Entry 8R7K (electron microscopy, 3.50 A resolution); this record covers chains B and H of the 4 polymer chains in the assembly.

[Chain B]
Protein: PCI domain-containing protein 2
Organism: Homo sapiens
UniProt: Q5JVF3 (PCID2_HUMAN); residues 1-399 here = UniProt positions 1-399
Amino-acid sequence (399 residues; row label = number of the first residue in the row):
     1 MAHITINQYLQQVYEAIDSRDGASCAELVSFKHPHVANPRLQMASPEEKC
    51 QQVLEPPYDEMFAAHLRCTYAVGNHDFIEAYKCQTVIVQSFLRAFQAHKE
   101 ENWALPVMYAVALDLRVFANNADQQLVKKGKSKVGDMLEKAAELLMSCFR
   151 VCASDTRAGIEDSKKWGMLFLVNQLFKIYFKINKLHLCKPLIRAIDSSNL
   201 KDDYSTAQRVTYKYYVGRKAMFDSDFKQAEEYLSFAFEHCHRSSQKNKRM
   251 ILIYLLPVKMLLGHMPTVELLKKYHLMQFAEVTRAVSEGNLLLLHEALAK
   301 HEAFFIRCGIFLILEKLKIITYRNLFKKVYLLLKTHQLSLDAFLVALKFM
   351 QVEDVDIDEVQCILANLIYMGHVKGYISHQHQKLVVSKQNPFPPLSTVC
Not modelled in the structure: 1-4, 36-45, 126-134, 157-159, 289-291, 396-399
Reported in the primary citation:
  - mutagenesis - K374D/K388D: abolished growth

[Chain H]
Protein: Spliceosome RNA helicase DDX39B
Organism: Homo sapiens
Notes: EC 3.6.4.13
UniProt: Q13838 (DX39B_HUMAN); numbering as in UniProt (aligned over 1-428)
Amino-acid sequence (428 residues; each row starts with the number of its first residue):
     1 MAENDVDNELLDYEDDEVETAAGGDGAEAPAKKDVKGSYVSIHSSGFRDF
    51 LLKPELLRAIVDCGFEHPSEVQHECIPQAILGMDVLCQAKSGMGKTAVFV
   101 LATLQQLEPVTGQVSVLVMCHTRELAFQISKEYERFSKYMPNVKVAVFFG
   151 GLSIKKDEEVLKKNCPHIVVGTPGRILALARNKSLNLKHIKHFILDECDK
   201 MLEQLDMRRDVQEIFRMTPHEKQVMMFSATLSKEIRPVCRKFMQDPMEIF
   251 VDDETKLTLHGLQQYYVKLKDNEKNRKLFDLLDVLEFNQVVIFVKSVQRC
   301 IALAQLLVEQNFPAIAIHRGMPQEERLSRYQQFKDFQRRILVATNLFGRG
   351 MDIERVNIAFNYDMPEDSDTYLHRVARAGRFGTKGLAITFVSDENDAKIL
   401 NDVQDRFEVNISELPDEIDISSYIEQTR
Not modelled in the structure: 1-9, 16-38, 253-428
Ligand contacts: AMP-PNP (ANP; phosphoaminophosphonic acid-adenylate ester): Phe65, Glu66, His67, Gln72, Ala89, Lys90, Ser91, Gly92, Met93, Gly94, Lys95, Thr96, Arg135, Glu197, Ala229
Swiss-Prot annotation at these positions:
  - motif: Ser45 to His73 (Q motif), Asp196 to Asp199 (DECD box)
  - binding site (ATP): Ala89 to Thr96
  - modified residue: Ala2 (N-acetylalanine), Lys36 (N6-acetyllysine), Ser38 (Phosphoserine), Ser41 (Phosphoserine), Thr172 (Phosphothreonine)
  - cross-link: Lys36 (Glycyl lysine isopeptide (Lys-Gly) (interchain with G-Cter in SUMO2))
  - mutagenesis: Gly94 to Thr96 (Loss of ATPase and helicase activity), Lys95 (K95A: Loss of ATPase and helicase activity), Glu197 (E197A: Loss of ATPase and helicase activity), Cys198 (C198A: No effect on ATPase activity), Asp199 (D199A: Increased ATPase activity and loss of helicase activity), Ser228 to Thr230 (Decreased ATPase activity and loss of helicase activity), Asp283 (D283R: Abolishes interaction with SARNP; when associated with 2-A--T-258 del)
Reported in the primary citation:
  - binding site for AMP-PNP: Phe65
  - mutagenesis - D49R/L51D: decreased binding to TREX-2
  - mutagenesis - D283R: decreased growth
  - mutagenesis - F336E/R339D: decreased binding to THO

[Interface between chain B and chain H]
Pairs across the interface (24; chain B residue first):
  Glu139(B) with Leu51(H)
  Met146(B) with Leu81(H), hydrophobic
  Phe149(B) with Leu81(H), hydrophobic
  Arg150(B) with Ile80(H), hydrogen bond (side chain-backbone); Leu81(H); Gln106(H)
  Lys184(B) with Asp49(H); Leu51(H)
  His186(B) with Ser45(H), hydrogen bond; Asp49(H), salt bridge
  Leu187(B) with Phe50(H); Leu51(H), hydrophobic
  Pro190(B) with Pro77(H); Gln78(H); Leu81(H), hydrophobic
  Leu191(B) with Leu81(H), hydrophobic
  Arg193(B) with Met247(H)
  Lys374(B) with Tyr13(H); Asp15(H), salt bridge
  Gly375(B) with Tyr13(H)
  Tyr376(B) with Leu11(H), hydrogen bond (side chain-backbone)
  His381(B) with Leu10(H)
  Ser387(B) with Asp15(H)
  Lys388(B) with Asp12(H), salt bridge
Interface residues without a listed pair, chain B (21 interface residues in all): Ala153, Ser154, Ala194, Ser197, Val385
Interface residues without a listed pair, chain H (20 interface residues in all): Leu52, Gly82, Met83, Glu221, Asp245
From the paper, about this interface:
  - hot spots on chain B (mutagenesis) - K374D/K388D: decreased binding to Spliceosome RNA helicase DDX39B (chain H)
  - interface residues, chain H: Leu10(H), Asp49(H), Leu51(H), Gln78(H), Leu81(H)

[Summary]
21 residues of chain B and 20 residues of chain H are in contact; the contacts include 3 hydrogen bonds and 3
salt bridges. Polar contacts include His186(B)-Asp49(H), Lys374(B)-Asp15(H) and Lys388(B)-Asp12(H). The paper
reports a binding site for AMP-PNP at Phe65(H); K374D/K388D of chain B abolish growth; 4 substitutions were
tested in all.
Chain B is PCI domain-containing protein 2 and chain H is Spliceosome RNA helicase DDX39B, both from Homo
sapiens; the structure, Cryo-EM structure of the human UAP56 - TREX-2 complex, was determined by electron
microscopy together with 8R7J from the same study.
